PDB entry 2QEX | X-ray diffraction, 2.90 A resolution | chains 0 and M of the 31 polymer chains in the assembly

# Chain 0
Molecule: 23S ribosomal RNA
Organism: Haloarcula marismortui
Sequence (2772 nucleotides; row label = number of the first residue in the row; note: 151 numbers in that range are skipped by the numbering (no residue carries them; nothing is unmodelled there)):
     1 GUUGGCUACU AUGCCAGCUG GUGGAUUGCU CGGCUCAGGC GCUGAUGAAG GACGUGCCAA
    61 GCUGCGAUAA GCCAUGGGGA GCCGCACGGA GGCGAAGAAC CAUGGAUUUC CGAAUGAGAA
   121 UCUCU
   128 AACAAUUGCU UCGCGCAAUG AGGAACCCCG AGAACUGAAA CAUCUCAGUA UCGGGAGGAA
   188 CAGAAAACGC AAUGUGAUGU CGUUAGUAAC CGCGAGUGAA CGCGAUACAG CCCAAACCGA
   248 AGCCCUCACG GGCAAUGUGG UGUCAGGGCU ACCUCUCAUC AGCCGACCGU CUCGACGAAG
   308 UCUCUUGGAA CAGAGCGUGA UACAGGGUGA CAACCCCGUA CUCGAGACCA GUACGACGUG
   368 CGGUAGUGCC AGAGUAGCGG GGGUUGGAUA UCCCUCGCGA AUAACGCAGG CAUCGACUGC
   428 GAAGGCUAAA CACAACCUGA GACCGAUAGU GAACAAGUAG UGUGAACGAA CGCUGCAAAG
   488 UACCCUCAGA AGGGAGGCGA AAUAGAGCAU GAAAUCAGUU GGCGAUCGAG CGACAGGGCA
   548 UACAAGGUCC CUCGACGAAU GACCGACGCG CGAGCGUCCA GUAAGACUCA CGGGAAGCCG
   608 AUGUUCUGUC GUACGUUUUG AAAAACGAGC CAGGGAGUGU GUCUGCAUGG CAAGUCUAAC
   668 CGGAGUAUCC GGGGAGGCAC AGGGAAACCG ACAUGGCCGC AGGGCUU
   716 GCCCGAGGGC CGCCGUCUUC AAGGGCGGGG AGCCAUGUGG ACACGACCCG AAUCCGGACG
   776 AUCUACGCAU GGACAAGAUG AAGCGUGCCG AAAGGCACGU GGAAGUCUGU UAGAGUUGGU
   836 GUCCUACAAU ACCCUCUCGU GAUCUAUGUG UAGGGGUGAA AGGCCCAUCG AGUCCGGCAA
   896 CAGCUGGUUC CAAUCGAAAC AUGUCGAAGC AUGACCUCCG CCGAGGUAGU CUGUGAGGUA
   956 GAGCGACCGA UUGGU
   999 CCUGUCAAAC UCCAAACUUA CAGACGCCGU UUGACGCGGG GAUUCCGGUG CGCGGGGUAA
  1059 GCCUGUGUAC CAGGAGGGGA ACAACCCAGA GAUAGGUUAA GGUCCCCAAG UGUGGAUUAA
  1119 GUGUAAUCCU CUGAAGGUGG UCUCGAGCCC UAGACAGCCG GGAGGUGAGC UUAGAAGCAG
  1179 CUACCCUCUA AGAAAAGCGU AACAGCUUAC CGGCCGAGGU UUGAGGCGCC CAAAAUGAUC
  1239 GGGACUCAAA UCCACCACCG AGACCUGUCC GUACCACUCA UACUGGUAAU CGAGUAGAUU
  1299 GGCGCUCUAA UUGGAUGGAA GUAGGGGUGA AAACUCCUAU GGACCGAUUA GUGACGAAAA
  1359 UCCUGGCCAU AGUAGCAGCG AUAGUCGGGU GAGAACCCCG ACGGCCUAAU GGAUAAGGGU
  1419 UCCUCAGCAC UGCUGAUCAG CUGAGGGUUA GCCGGUCCUA AGUCAUACCG CAACUCGACU
  1479 AUGACGAAAU GGGAAACGGG UUAAUAUUCC CGUGCCACUA UGCAGUGAAA GUUGACGCCC
  1539 UGGGGUCGAU CACGCUGGGC A
  1561 UCGCCCAGUC GAACCGUCCA ACUCCGUGGA AGCCGUAAUG GCAGGAAGCG GACGAACGGC
  1621 GGCAUAGGGA AACGUGAUUC AACCUGGGGC CCAUGAAAAG ACGAGCAUAG UGUCCGUACC
  1681 GAGAACCGAC ACAGGUGUCC AUGGCGGCGA AAGCCAAGGC CUGUCGGGAG CAACCAACGU
  1741 UAGGGAAUUC GGCAAGUUAG UCCCGUACCU UCGGAAGAAG GGAUGCCUGC UCCGGAACGG
  1801 AGCAGGUCGC AGUGACUCGG AAGCUCGGAC UGUCUAGUAA CAACAUAGGU GACCGCAAAU
  1861 CCGCAAGGAC UCGUACGGUC ACUGAAUCCU GCCCAGUGCA GGUAUCUGAA CACCUCGUAC
  1921 AAGAGGACGA AGGACCUGUC AACGGCGGGG G
  1964 UCUUAAGGUA GCGUAGUACC UUGCCGCAUC AGUAGCGGCU UGCAUGAAUG GAUUAACCAG
  2024 AGCUUCACUG UCCCAACGUU GGGCCCGGUG AACUGUACAU UCCAGUGCGG AGUCUGGAGA
  2084 CACCCAGGGG GAAGCGAAGA CCCUAUGGAG CUUUACUGCA GGCUGUCGCU GAG
  2237 GACUCUCACU CCGGGAGGAG GACACCGAUA GCCGGGCAGU UUGACUGGGG CGGUACGCGC
  2297 UCGAAAAGAU AUCGAGCGCG CCCUAUGGCU AUCUCAGCCG GG
  2344 GACCCGGCGA AGAGUGCAAG AGCAAAAGAU AGCUUGACAG UGUUCUUCCC AACGAGGAAC
  2404 GCUGACGCGA AAGCGUGGUC UAGCGAACCA AUUAGCCUGC UUGAUGCGGG CAAUUGAUGA
  2464 CAGAAAAGCU ACCCUAGGGA UAACAGAGUC GUCACUCGCA AGAGCACAUA UCGACCGAGU
  2524 GGCUUGCUAC CUCGAUGUCG GUUCCCUCCA UCCUGCCCGU GCAGAAGCGG GCAAGGGUGA
  2584 GGUUGUUCGC CUAUUAAAGG AGGUCGUGAG CUGGGUUUAG ACCGUCGUGA GACAGGUCGG
  2644 CUGCUAUCUA CUGGGUGUGU A
  2667 GGUGUCUGAC AAGAACGACC GUAUAGUACG AGAGGAACUA CGGUUGGUGG CCACUGGUGU
  2727 ACCGGUUGUU CGAGAGAGCA CGUGCCGGGU AGCCACGCCA CACGGGGUAA GAGCUGAACG
  2787 CAUCUAAGCU CGAAACCCAC UUGGAAAAGA GACACCGCCG AGGUCCCGCG UACAAGACGC
  2847 GGUCGAUAGA CUCGGGGUGU GCGCGUCGAG GUAACGAGAC GUUAAGCCCA CGAGCACUAA
  2907 CAGACCAAAG CCAUCAU
Not modelled in the structure: 1-9, 2915-2923
Modified residues: 1MA (6-hydro-1-methyladenosine-5'-monophosphate) at position 628, OMU (o2'-methyluridine 5'-monophosphate) at position 2587, OMG (o2'-methylguanosine-5'-monophosphate) at position 2588, UR3 (3-methyluridine-5'-monophoshate) at position 2619, PSU (pseudouridine-5'-monophosphate) at position 2621
Metal / ion sites: Mg2+ site 1 near G28 (its only coordinating residue here); Na+ site 1: C40, G41, C443; Na+ site 2: G56, G61; Na+ site 3: G66, U107, U108; Mg2+ site 2 near U115 (its only coordinating residue here); Na+ site 4: C130, U146, G147; Na+ site 5 near C141 (its only coordinating residue here); Mg2+ site 3: C162, U2276; K+ site 1: C162, U163, U172; Mg2+ site 4: A165, A167, C168; Na+ site 6: A165, A166, A167; Mg2+ site 5: A166, G219; 64 more Na+ sites not listed; 88 more Mg2+ sites not listed; 1 more K+ sites not listed
Residues lining bound ligands: negamycin: U22, G24, U510, A511, C515, A516, U517, G518, U1338, G1339

# Chain M
Molecule: 50S ribosomal protein L15e
Organism: Haloarcula marismortui
UniProt: P60618 (RL15E_HALMA); residues 0-195 here correspond to UniProt positions 1-196 (UniProt number = residue number + 1)
Chain sequence (196 residues; numbered 0 to 195; the number before each row is that of its first residue; numbering starts at 0):
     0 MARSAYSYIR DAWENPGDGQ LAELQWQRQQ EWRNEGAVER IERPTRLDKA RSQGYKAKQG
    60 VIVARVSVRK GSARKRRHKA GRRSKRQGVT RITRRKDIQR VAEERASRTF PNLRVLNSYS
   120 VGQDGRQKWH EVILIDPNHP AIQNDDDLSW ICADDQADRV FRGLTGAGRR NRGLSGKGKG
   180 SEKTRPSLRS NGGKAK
Not modelled in the structure: 0, 195
Sequence notes: conflict Glu-13 (Lys14 in P60618), Ala-194 (Gly195 in P60618)
Metal / ion sites: Na+ site 1: Ser-106, Phe-109, Leu-112; Na+ site 2: Lys-193 (shared with U391(0), U392(0), C399(0) of chain 0)

# Interface between chain 0 and chain M
Residue-residue contacts (265):
  U133(0) with Thr-108(M), hydrogen bond to the sugar; Pro-110(M), base contact
  U134(0) with Thr-108(M), phosphate contact; Phe-109(M), phosphate contact; Asn-111(M), hydrogen bond to the sugar
  G135(0) with Arg-39(M), salt bridge to the phosphate; Ile-61(M), phosphate contact; Phe-109(M), phosphate contact; Asn-111(M), hydrogen bond to the sugar; Asp-135(M), hydrogen bond to the sugar
  C136(0) with Arg-39(M), salt bridge to the phosphate; Gln-58(M), phosphate contact; His-138(M), sugar contact
  U137(0) with Gln-58(M), phosphate contact
  A145(0) with Asn-111(M), sugar contact; Asn-137(M), sugar contact
  U146(0) with Pro-110(M), sugar contact
  C154(0) with Arg-188(M), salt bridge to the phosphate
  C155(0) with Arg-161(M), hydrogen bond to the sugar; Arg-171(M), hydrogen bond to the phosphate; Ser-186(M), hydrogen bond to the phosphate; Arg-188(M), salt bridge to the phosphate; Ser-189(M), phosphate contact
  C156(0) with Arg-99(M), hydrogen bond to the phosphate; Phe-160(M), sugar contact; Arg-161(M), sugar contact; Gly-162(M), sugar contact; Arg-171(M), salt bridge to the phosphate; Leu-187(M), hydrogen bond to the phosphate; Arg-188(M), hydrogen bond to the phosphate
  G157(0) with Lys-95(M), hydrogen bond to the sugar; Arg-99(M), salt bridge to the phosphate; Asn-170(M), phosphate contact; Arg-171(M), phosphate contact; Leu-187(M), phosphate contact
  A158(0) with Arg-93(M), hydrogen bond to the phosphate; Arg-94(M), salt bridge to the phosphate
  G159(0) with Lys-74(M), salt bridge to the phosphate; Arg-93(M), salt bridge to the phosphate
  A160(0) with Arg-81(M), hydrogen bond to the sugar; Arg-85(M), salt bridge to the phosphate
  A161(0) with Gly-80(M), sugar contact; Arg-81(M), phosphate contact; Arg-82(M), hydrogen bond to the phosphate
  A169(0) with Ser-83(M), phosphate contact
  U170(0) with Arg-82(M), salt bridge to the phosphate; Ser-83(M), hydrogen bond to the phosphate; Lys-84(M), hydrogen bond to the phosphate
  C171(0) with Arg-82(M), salt bridge to the phosphate; Lys-84(M), phosphate contact
  U172(0) with Arg-82(M), hydrogen bond to the base
  A174(0) with Arg-85(M), base contact
  G175(0) with Arg-94(M), hydrogen bond to the base; Gly-191(M), sugar contact; Gly-192(M), base contact; Lys-193(M), salt bridge to the phosphate
  U176(0) with Gly-191(M), phosphate contact
  G181(0) with Arg-107(M), hydrogen bond to the sugar; Phe-160(M), hydrogen bond to the base
  G182(0) with Asp-157(M), phosphate contact; Arg-161(M), sugar contact
  A183(0) with Asp-153(M), phosphate contact; Asp-154(M), sugar contact; Ala-156(M), sugar contact; Asp-157(M), phosphate contact; Arg-161(M), hydrogen bond to the sugar
  G184(0) with Asp-153(M), phosphate contact
  A187(0) with Arg-161(M), phosphate contact
  C188(0) with Asp-154(M), phosphate contact; Arg-161(M), salt bridge to the phosphate; Leu-163(M), phosphate contact; Arg-171(M), hydrogen bond to the phosphate; Pro-185(M), hydrogen bond to the sugar; Ser-186(M), sugar contact
  A189(0) with Leu-163(M), phosphate contact; Arg-168(M), salt bridge to the phosphate; Arg-171(M), salt bridge to the phosphate; Leu-173(M), sugar contact; Arg-184(M), hydrogen bond to the phosphate; Pro-185(M), sugar contact
  G190(0) with Leu-173(M), phosphate contact; Lys-176(M), hydrogen bond to the phosphate; Arg-184(M), salt bridge to the phosphate
  A191(0) with Lys-176(M), salt bridge to the phosphate
  A192(0) with Lys-176(M), phosphate contact
  A193(0) with Ser-174(M), phosphate contact; Lys-176(M), phosphate contact
  A194(0) with Lys-176(M), sugar contact; Gly-177(M), phosphate contact
  C195(0) with Gly-177(M), phosphate contact; Lys-178(M), hydrogen bond to the phosphate
  A204(0) with Lys-176(M), hydrogen bond to the sugar
  U205(0) with Arg-184(M), phosphate contact
  G206(0) with Arg-184(M), phosphate contact
  U207(0) with Pro-185(M), phosphate contact
  A226(0) with Lys-182(M), sugar contact
  A227(0) with Glu-181(M), sugar contact
  C239(0) with Asp-146(M), sugar contact
  C240(0) with Asp-146(M), phosphate contact
  A241(0) with Arg-50(M), sugar contact; Ser-51(M), sugar contact
  A242(0) with Ser-3(M), phosphate contact; Tyr-5(M), phosphate contact; Arg-50(M), salt bridge to the phosphate
  A243(0) with Ala-1(M), phosphate contact; Ser-3(M), phosphate contact
  C244(0) with Ala-1(M), hydrogen bond to the phosphate
  C250(0) with Gln-58(M), base contact
  C251(0) with Gln-58(M), sugar contact; His-138(M), sugar contact; Pro-139(M), phosphate contact; Ala-140(M), sugar contact; Asn-143(M), hydrogen bond to the phosphate
  C252(0) with Pro-139(M), phosphate contact
  G259(0) with Gln-58(M), base contact
  C260(0) with Gln-58(M), sugar contact
  A261(0) with Arg-42(M), salt bridge to the phosphate; Ala-56(M), sugar contact
  A262(0) with Arg-42(M), salt bridge to the phosphate
  U263(0) with Arg-42(M), hydrogen bond to the sugar; Leu-46(M), phosphate contact
  G264(0) with Tyr-5(M), hydrogen bond to the phosphate; Leu-46(M), phosphate contact; Arg-50(M), salt bridge to the phosphate; Ala-56(M), sugar contact
  U265(0) with Arg-50(M), salt bridge to the phosphate; Lys-55(M), phosphate contact; Ala-56(M), hydrogen bond to the phosphate
  G266(0) with Lys-55(M), salt bridge to the phosphate; Lys-57(M), salt bridge to the phosphate; Asp-144(M), phosphate contact
  C376(0) with Ala-1(M), hydrogen bond to the sugar
  A378(0) with Arg-9(M), salt bridge to the phosphate
  G379(0) with Arg-9(M), sugar contact; Lys-48(M), phosphate contact; Ser-51(M), hydrogen bond to the base
  A380(0) with Arg-9(M), salt bridge to the phosphate; Trp-12(M), sugar contact; Glu-13(M), base contact; Lys-48(M), salt bridge to the phosphate
  G381(0) with Glu-13(M), base contact; Pro-15(M), base contact; Arg-45(M), salt bridge to the phosphate; Lys-48(M), salt bridge to the phosphate
  G388(0) with Arg-90(M), sugar contact; Thr-92(M), base contact
  G389(0) with Arg-90(M), salt bridge to the phosphate
  G390(0) with Lys-84(M), salt bridge to the phosphate; Arg-94(M), sugar contact; Ala-194(M), base contact
  U391(0) with Lys-84(M), salt bridge to the phosphate; Arg-85(M), salt bridge to the phosphate; Arg-94(M), sugar contact; Lys-193(M), hydrogen bond to the sugar; Ala-194(M), sugar contact
  U392(0) with Lys-182(M), sugar contact; Lys-193(M), sugar contact
  G393(0) with Glu-181(M), base contact; Lys-182(M), hydrogen bond to the base
  G394(0) with Lys-178(M), base contact; Gly-179(M), base contact; Glu-181(M), hydrogen bond to the base; Lys-182(M), base contact
  U398(0) with Gly-179(M), hydrogen bond to the sugar
  C399(0) with Gly-172(M), phosphate contact; Lys-178(M), phosphate contact; Gly-179(M), sugar contact; Ala-194(M), sugar contact
  C400(0) with Arg-94(M), sugar contact; Arg-169(M), phosphate contact; Asn-170(M), phosphate contact; Gly-172(M), phosphate contact
  C401(0) with Thr-92(M), hydrogen bond to the base; Arg-93(M), hydrogen bond to the sugar; Arg-94(M), sugar contact; Lys-95(M), phosphate contact; Asp-96(M), phosphate contact; Asn-170(M), phosphate contact
  U402(0) with Gly-70(M), phosphate contact; Thr-92(M), sugar contact; Asp-96(M), phosphate contact; Ile-97(M), hydrogen bond to the phosphate
  C403(0) with Lys-69(M), phosphate contact; Gly-70(M), hydrogen bond to the phosphate; Lys-127(M), salt bridge to the phosphate
  G404(0) with Lys-69(M), salt bridge to the phosphate; Gln-122(M), hydrogen bond to the phosphate
  U409(0) with Glu-13(M), base contact
  G416(0) with Lys-178(M), salt bridge to the phosphate
  G417(0) with Lys-178(M), hydrogen bond to the phosphate
  A430(0) with Arg-169(M), phosphate contact
  G431(0) with Lys-48(M), salt bridge to the phosphate; Ser-51(M), sugar contact; Gln-52(M), hydrogen bond to the sugar; Asn-116(M), hydrogen bond to the phosphate
  G432(0) with Asn-116(M), hydrogen bond to the phosphate; Trp-149(M), sugar contact; Gly-165(M), phosphate contact
  C433(0) with Trp-149(M), sugar contact; Arg-158(M), salt bridge to the phosphate; Arg-168(M), salt bridge to the phosphate
  U434(0) with Asp-154(M), phosphate contact; Gln-155(M), hydrogen bond to the phosphate
  C770(0) with Ala-79(M), phosphate contact; Gly-80(M), hydrogen bond to the phosphate; Arg-81(M), hydrogen bond to the phosphate
  G771(0) with Ala-79(M), phosphate contact; Arg-81(M), salt bridge to the phosphate
  G869(0) with Lys-78(M), sugar contact
  G870(0) with Lys-78(M), phosphate contact
  C1467(0) with Gly-35(M), phosphate contact; Ala-36(M), hydrogen bond to the phosphate
  G1468(0) with Ala-36(M), phosphate contact
  C1469(0) with Arg-68(M), salt bridge to the phosphate; Arg-73(M), salt bridge to the phosphate; Arg-104(M), salt bridge to the phosphate
  A1470(0) with Arg-68(M), salt bridge to the phosphate; Arg-73(M), hydrogen bond to the phosphate; Arg-93(M), salt bridge to the phosphate; Lys-95(M), hydrogen bond to the sugar; Val-100(M), phosphate contact
  A1471(0) with Val-100(M), phosphate contact; Arg-104(M), salt bridge to the phosphate; Arg-107(M), hydrogen bond to the phosphate
  C1472(0) with Arg-107(M), salt bridge to the phosphate
  G1863(0) with Arg-75(M), phosphate contact
  C1864(0) with Arg-73(M), sugar contact; Lys-74(M), sugar contact; Arg-75(M), salt bridge to the phosphate
  G2121(0) with Arg-76(M), base contact; Ser-83(M), sugar contact; Gln-86(M), hydrogen bond to the base
  C2122(0) with Arg-76(M), hydrogen bond to the base; Gln-86(M), hydrogen bond to the sugar; Gly-87(M), phosphate contact; Val-88(M), phosphate contact
  A2123(0) with Arg-76(M), hydrogen bond to the sugar; Gly-87(M), phosphate contact; Val-88(M), hydrogen bond to the phosphate; Thr-89(M), hydrogen bond to the phosphate
  G2131(0) with Gly-124(M), hydrogen bond to the base
  C2132(0) with Gly-124(M), hydrogen bond to the sugar
  U2133(0) with Trp-25(M), phosphate contact
  C2243(0) with Trp-25(M), base contact
  A2244(0) with Trp-25(M), sugar contact; Gln-29(M), sugar contact; Arg-32(M), hydrogen bond to the phosphate
  C2245(0) with Gln-29(M), phosphate contact; Arg-32(M), salt bridge to the phosphate
  C2262(0) with Gly-124(M), base contact; Arg-125(M), hydrogen bond to the sugar
  G2263(0) with Lys-69(M), sugar contact; Gly-70(M), phosphate contact; Arg-73(M), sugar contact
  A2264(0) with Gly-70(M), phosphate contact; Ser-71(M), hydrogen bond to the phosphate
  A2266(0) with Arg-90(M), salt bridge to the phosphate
  G2272(0) with Arg-76(M), base contact
  C2273(0) with Arg-76(M), hydrogen bond to the base
  A2274(0) with His-77(M), hydrogen bond to the sugar; Gly-80(M), phosphate contact; Arg-81(M), hydrogen bond to the sugar; Gln-86(M), hydrogen bond to the base
  G2275(0) with Gly-80(M), phosphate contact; Arg-81(M), sugar contact
Other interface residues (no listed pair), chain 0 (123 interface residues in all): A144, C173, G225, C377, A407, A1865, G2124, C2261, U2265
Other interface residues (no listed pair), chain M (119 interface residues in all): Arg-2, Asn-14, Tyr-54, Gly-59, Ala-72, Ile-91, Leu-112, Asp-123, Asp-145, Thr-183

# Overview
Chain 0 and chain M form an interface of 123 and 119 residues respectively, with 69 hydrogen bonds and 51 salt
bridges. Polar pairs include U172(0)/Arg-82(M), G175(0)/Arg-94(M) and G181(0)/Phe-160(M). Chain 0 binds
negamycin. C40(0), G41(0) and C443(0) form the Na+ site 1.
Here chain 0 is 23S ribosomal RNA and chain M is 50S ribosomal protein L15e, both from Haloarcula marismortui.
Entry 2QEX (Negamycin Binds to the Wall of the Nascent Chain Exit Tunnel of the 50S Ribosomal Subunit) was
determined by X-ray diffraction.
